Entry 6R90 (electron microscopy, 4.50 A resolution (low resolution: residue-level contacts below are approximate; hydrogen-bond / salt-bridge calls are withheld)); this record covers chains C and I of the 12 polymer chains in the assembly.

# Chain C
Protein: Histone H2A type 1-B/E
Organism: Homo sapiens
Reference sequence: P04908 (H2A1B_HUMAN); residue numbers follow UniProt; this construct covers 1-130
Sequence (133 residues; each row starts with the number of its first residue; numbers below 1 keep their minus sign (Gly-2 is residue -2)):
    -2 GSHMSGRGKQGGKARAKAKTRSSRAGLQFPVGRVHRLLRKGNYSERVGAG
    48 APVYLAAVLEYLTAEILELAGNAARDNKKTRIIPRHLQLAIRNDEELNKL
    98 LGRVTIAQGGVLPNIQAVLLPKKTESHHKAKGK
Not modelled in the structure: -2 to 11, 120-130
Differences from the reference sequence: expression tag (-2 to 0)
Curated features (UniProtKB/Swiss-Prot):
  - modified residue: Ser2 (N-acetylserine), Arg4 (Citrulline), Lys6 (N6-(2-hydroxyisobutyryl)lysine), Lys10 (N6-(2-hydroxyisobutyryl)lysine), Lys14 (N6-(beta-hydroxybutyryl)lysine), Lys37 (N6-(2-hydroxyisobutyryl)lysine), Lys75 (N6-(2-hydroxyisobutyryl)lysine), Lys76 (N6-(2-hydroxyisobutyryl)lysine), Lys96 (N6-(2-hydroxyisobutyryl)lysine), Gln105 (N5-methylglutamine), Lys119 (N6-(2-hydroxyisobutyryl)lysine), Lys120 (N6-crotonyllysine), Thr121 (Phosphothreonine), Lys126 (N6-crotonyllysine)
  - cross-link (Glycyl lysine isopeptide (Lys-Gly)): Lys14 (interchain with G-Cter in ubiquitin), Lys16 (interchain with G-Cter in ubiquitin), Lys120 (interchain with G-Cter in ubiquitin)
  - mutagenesis: Ser2 (S2A: Blocks the inhibition of transcription by RPS6KA5/MSK1)

# Chain I
Molecule: Human alpha-satellite DNA
Sequence (145 nucleotides; row label = number of the first residue in the row):
     1 ATCAATATCCACCTGCAGATTCTACCAAAAGTGTATTTGGAAACTGCTCC
    51 ATCAAAAGGCATGTTCAGCTGGTTCAGCTGAACATGCCTTTTGATGGAGC
   101 AGTTTCCAAATACACTTTTGGTAGAATCTGCAGGTGGATATTGAT

# Interface between chain C and chain I
Residue-residue contacts (15; chain C residue first):
  Ala13(C) with DT32(I)
  Ala15(C) with DA30(I); DG31(I)
  Lys16(C) with DA30(I); DG31(I)
  Thr17(C) with DA30(I)
  Arg18(C) with DA30(I)
  Arg21(C) with DG31(I)
  Gly29(C) with DA29(I); DA30(I)
  Arg30(C) with DA29(I)
  Arg33(C) with DA29(I)
  Arg43(C) with DT37(I); DT38(I)
  Arg78(C) with DA19(I)
Also at the interface, not in a pair above, chain C (13 interface residues in all): Arg12, Lys14

# In short
13 residues of chain C face 7 of chain I across their interface. From UniProt: one mutagenesis site on chain
C.
Here chain C is Histone H2A type 1-B/E (Homo sapiens) and chain I is Human alpha-satellite DNA. Entry 6R90
(Cryo-EM structure of NCP-THF2(+1)-UV-DDB class A) was determined by electron microscopy together with 6R8Y,
6R8Z, 6R91, 6R92, 6R93 and 6R94 from the same study.
